PDB entry 1MKG | X-ray diffraction, 2.50 A resolution | chains A and B

[Chain A (and B)]
Name: Vascular Endothelial Growth Factor A
Source organism: Homo sapiens
Notes: fragment: Residues 40-134, sequence database; chain B of this document is another copy of the same molecule, construct and numbering; everything in this record applies to it too
Reference sequence: P15692 (VEGFA_HUMAN); residues 14-108 here correspond to UniProt positions 40-134 (UniProt number = residue number + 26)
Amino-acid sequence (96 residues; numbered 13 to 108; the number before each row is that of its first residue):
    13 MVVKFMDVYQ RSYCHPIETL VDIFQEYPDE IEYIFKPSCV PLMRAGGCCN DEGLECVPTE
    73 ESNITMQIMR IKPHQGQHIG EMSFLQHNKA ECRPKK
Unresolved in the structure: 13, 108
Disulfide bonds: C26-C68, C61-C104
Differences from the reference sequence: cloning artifact (13); engineered mutation A57 (Cys83 in P15692), A102 (Cys128 in P15692)

[Interface between chain A and chain B]
Cross-chain cystine bridges: C51(A)-C60(B), C60(A)-C51(B)
Contacting residue pairs (55):
  V14(A) - T77(B)
  V14(A) - Q79(B)
  V14(A) - E93(B)
  V15(A) - T77(B)  hydrogen bond (backbone-backbone)
  V15(A) - M78(B)
  V15(A) - Q79(B)  hydrogen bond (backbone-backbone)
  K16(A) - Q79(B)
  F17(A) - K48(B)
  F17(A) - Q79(B)  hydrogen bond (backbone-side chain)
  F17(A) - M81(B)  hydrophobic
  V20(A) - P49(B)  hydrophobic
  V20(A) - M78(B)  hydrophobic
  Y21(A) - P49(B)  hydrophobic
  R23(A) - E30(B)  salt bridge
  R23(A) - P53(B)
  S24(A) - P49(B)
  S24(A) - C51(B)  hydrogen bond (side chain-backbone)
  I29(A) - E30(B)
  E30(A) - R23(B)  salt bridge
  L32(A) - S24(B)
  L32(A) - G58(B)
  L32(A) - G59(B)
  K48(A) - F17(B)
  K48(A) - Y21(B)  hydrogen bond
  K48(A) - N62(B)
  P49(A) - V20(B)  hydrophobic
  P49(A) - S24(B)
  P49(A) - N62(B)
  S50(A) - C60(B)  hydrogen bond
  S50(A) - C61(B)
  S50(A) - N62(B)  hydrogen bond (backbone-side chain)
  C51(A) - S24(B)  hydrogen bond (side chain-backbone)
  C51(A) - G59(B)
  C51(A) - C60(B)  disulfide
  P53(A) - R23(B)
  G58(A) - L32(B)
  G59(A) - L32(B)
  G59(A) - C51(B)
  C60(A) - S50(B)
  C60(A) - C51(B)  disulfide
  N62(A) - K48(B)
  N62(A) - P49(B)
  N62(A) - S50(B)  hydrogen bond (side chain-backbone)
  T77(A) - V14(B)
  T77(A) - V15(B)  hydrogen bond (backbone-backbone)
  M78(A) - V14(B)  hydrophobic
  M78(A) - V15(B)  hydrophobic
  M78(A) - V20(B)  hydrophobic
  Q79(A) - V15(B)  hydrogen bond (backbone-backbone)
  Q79(A) - K16(B)
  Q79(A) - F17(B)  hydrogen bond (side chain-backbone)
  Q79(A) - V20(B)
  M81(A) - F17(B)  hydrophobic
  I91(A) - F17(B)  hydrophobic
  E93(A) - V14(B)
Interface residues without a listed pair, chain A (30 interface residues in all): H27, V52, I76, I80
Interface residues without a listed pair, chain B (31 interface residues in all): H27, I29, V52, I76, I80, I91

[Summary]
30 residues of chain A and 31 residues of chain B are in contact, with 2 disulfide bonds, 12 hydrogen bonds
and 2 salt bridges. Among the polar pairs are R23(A)-E30(B), F17(A)-Q79(B) and S24(A)-C51(B).
Chain A and chain B are both Vascular Endothelial Growth Factor A (Homo sapiens); the structure, DISULFIDE
DEFICIENT MUTANT OF VASCULAR ENDOTHELIAL GROWTH FACTOR A (C57A and C102A), was determined by X-ray
diffraction, deposited together with 1MJV and 1MKK.
